Entry 6ASE (X-ray diffraction, 1.55 A resolution); this record covers chain A.

# Chain A
Molecule: GTPase KRas
Source organism: Homo sapiens
UniProt: P01116 (RASK_HUMAN), isoform P01116-2; residue numbers follow UniProt; this construct covers 1-169
Chain sequence (170 residues; row label = number of the first residue in the row; numbering starts at 0):
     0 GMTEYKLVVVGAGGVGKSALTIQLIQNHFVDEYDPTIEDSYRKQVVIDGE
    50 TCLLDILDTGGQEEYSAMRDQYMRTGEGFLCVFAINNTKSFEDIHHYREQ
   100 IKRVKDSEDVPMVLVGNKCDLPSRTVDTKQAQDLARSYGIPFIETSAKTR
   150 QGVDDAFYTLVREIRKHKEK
Unresolved in the structure: 0
Sequence notes: expression tag (0); engineered mutation Gly59 (Ala in P01116)
Metal / ion sites: Mg2+: Ser17 (together with GDP)
Residues lining bound ligands: GDP (guanosine-5'-diphosphate): Ala11, Gly12, Gly13, Val14, Gly15, Lys16, Ser17, Ala18, Asp33, Asn116, Lys117, Asp119, Leu120, Ser145, Ala146, Lys147
From the paper describing this entry:
  - conformationally variable residues (helix shift, loop rearrangement, side-chain flip): Ile24 to Asn26, Gln25 to Asp38, Arg68
  - contacts within the chain: Gln25-Phe28, His27-Val29 (backbone contact), Tyr32-Tyr40, Ile36-Tyr40 (water-mediated contact), Asp38-Tyr40, Gly59-Arg68, Gln61-Tyr96, Gln61-His95, Glu37-Arg68 (hydrogen bond)
  - mutagenesis - A59G: decreased catalytic activity on p120

# In short
Ligands of chain A: GDP. The paper reports that A59G reduces catalytic activity on p120; conformational
variability at Ile24, Gln25 and Arg68.
Chain A is GTPase KRas (Homo sapiens); the structure, KRAS mutant-A59G in GDP-bound, was determined by X-ray
diffraction, deposited together with 6ASA and 6BP1.
